PDB entry 5W5L | X-ray diffraction, 1.90 A resolution | chains A and B

== Chain A (and B) ==
Molecule: Immunoglobulin gamma-1 heavy chain
From: Homo sapiens
Notes: fragment: Sigma Fc fragment; chain B of this document is another copy of the same molecule, construct and numbering; everything in this record applies to it too
Reference sequence: P0DOX5 (IGG1_HUMAN); residues 225-447 here correspond to UniProt positions 227-449 (UniProt number = residue number + 2)
Chain sequence (223 residues; numbered 225 to 447; the number before each row is that of its first residue):
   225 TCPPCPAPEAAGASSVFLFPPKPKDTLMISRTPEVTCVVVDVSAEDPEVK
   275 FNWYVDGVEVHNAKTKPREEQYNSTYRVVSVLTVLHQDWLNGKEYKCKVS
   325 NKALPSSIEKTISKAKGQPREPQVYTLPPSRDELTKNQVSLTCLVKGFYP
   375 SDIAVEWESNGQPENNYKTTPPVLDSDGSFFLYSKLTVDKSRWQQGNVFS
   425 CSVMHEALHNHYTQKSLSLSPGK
Not modelled in the structure: 225-235, 445-447 (chain B: 225-234, 445-447)
Differences from the reference sequence: engineered mutation Ala234 (Leu236 in P0DOX5), Ala235 (Leu237 in P0DOX5), Ala237 (Gly239 in P0DOX5), Ser238 (Pro240 in P0DOX5), Ala268 (His270 in P0DOX5), Ser330 (Ala332 in P0DOX5), Ser331 (Pro333 in P0DOX5)
Curated features (UniProtKB/Swiss-Prot):
  - glycosylation: Asn297 (N-linked (GlcNAc...) (complex) asparagine)
Disulfides: Cys261-Cys321, Cys367-Cys425
Glycans and other covalent adducts: glycan linked to Asn297
What the authors report for this chain:
  - conformationally variable residues (loop rearrangement): Ser239, Ser267 to Val273, Lys326
  - mutagenesis - H435A: abolished binding to FcRn
  - conformationally variable residues (loop rearrangement): Pro329 (from molecular simulation)

== Chain A / chain B interface ==
Pairs across the interface (50; chain A residue first):
  Gln347(A) - Lys360(B)
  Tyr349(A) - Ser354(B)
  Tyr349(A) - Asp356(B)
  Tyr349(A) - Glu357(B)
  Tyr349(A) - Lys360(B)
  Thr350(A) - Ser354(B)  hydrogen bond (backbone-side chain)
  Leu351(A) - Leu351(B)  hydrophobic
  Leu351(A) - Pro352(B)
  Leu351(A) - Ser354(B)
  Leu351(A) - Thr366(B)
  Ser354(A) - Tyr349(B)
  Ser354(A) - Thr350(B)  hydrogen bond (side chain-backbone)
  Ser354(A) - Leu351(B)
  Asp356(A) - Tyr349(B)
  Asp356(A) - Lys439(B)  salt bridge
  Glu357(A) - Tyr349(B)
  Glu357(A) - Lys370(B)  salt bridge
  Lys360(A) - Gln347(B)  hydrogen bond
  Ser364(A) - Leu368(B)
  Ser364(A) - Lys370(B)
  Thr366(A) - Leu351(B)
  Thr366(A) - Tyr407(B)  hydrogen bond
  Leu368(A) - Ser364(B)
  Leu368(A) - Lys409(B)
  Lys370(A) - Glu357(B)
  Lys370(A) - Ser364(B)
  Asn390(A) - Ser400(B)
  Lys392(A) - Leu398(B)
  Lys392(A) - Asp399(B)
  Lys392(A) - Phe405(B)
  Thr394(A) - Thr394(B)
  Thr394(A) - Val397(B)
  Pro395(A) - Val397(B)
  Val397(A) - Thr394(B)
  Val397(A) - Pro395(B)
  Leu398(A) - Lys392(B)
  Asp399(A) - Lys392(B)
  Asp399(A) - Lys409(B)  salt bridge
  Ser400(A) - Asn390(B)  hydrogen bond
  Ser400(A) - Lys392(B)
  Phe405(A) - Lys392(B)
  Phe405(A) - Lys409(B)
  Tyr407(A) - Thr366(B)  hydrogen bond
  Tyr407(A) - Tyr407(B)  hydrophobic
  Tyr407(A) - Lys409(B)
  Lys409(A) - Leu368(B)
  Lys409(A) - Asp399(B)  salt bridge
  Lys409(A) - Phe405(B)
  Lys409(A) - Tyr407(B)
  Lys439(A) - Asp356(B)  salt bridge
Other interface residues (no listed pair), chain A (28 interface residues in all): Pro352, Pro353, Thr393, Ser408
Other interface residues (no listed pair), chain B (28 interface residues in all): Pro353, Thr393, Ser408

== In short ==
The chain A/chain B interface involves 28 residues from each chain; the contacts include 6 hydrogen bonds and
5 salt bridges. Polar contacts include Asp356(A)-Lys439(B), Glu357(A)-Lys370(B) and Asp399(A)-Lys409(B). The
paper reports that H435A of chain A abolishes binding to FcRn; conformational variability at Ser239(A),
Ser267(A) and Lys326(A) among others.
Both chains are Immunoglobulin gamma-1 heavy chain (Homo sapiens). Entry 5W5L (Crystal structure of human
IgG1-Sigma Fc fragment) was determined by X-ray diffraction, deposited together with 5W5M and 5W5N.
